PDB entry 3U60 | X-ray diffraction, 3.34 A resolution | chains D and G of the 10 polymer chains in the assembly

# Chain D
Name: DNA polymerase accessory protein 44
Source organism: Enterobacteria phage T4
Reference sequence: P04526 (DPA44_BPT4); numbering as in UniProt (aligned over 1-319)
Amino-acid sequence (324 residues; row label = number of the first residue in the row; numbers below 1 keep their minus sign (Gly-4 is residue -4)):
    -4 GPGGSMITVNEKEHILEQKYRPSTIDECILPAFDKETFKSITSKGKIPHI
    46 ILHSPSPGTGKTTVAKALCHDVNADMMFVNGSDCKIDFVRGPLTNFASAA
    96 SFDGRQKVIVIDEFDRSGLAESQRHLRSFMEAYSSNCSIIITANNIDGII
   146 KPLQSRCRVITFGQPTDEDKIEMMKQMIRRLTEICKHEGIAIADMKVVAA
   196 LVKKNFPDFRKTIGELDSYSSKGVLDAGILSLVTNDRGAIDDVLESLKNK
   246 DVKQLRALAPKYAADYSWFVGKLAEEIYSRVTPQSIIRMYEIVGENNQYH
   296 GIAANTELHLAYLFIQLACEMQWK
Disordered / not traced: -4 to 0
Construct notes: expression tag (-4 to 0)
Bound ions: Mg2+: Glu108 (together with 08T)
Small-molecule neighbours:
  - 08T ([[[(2R,3S,4R,5R)-5-(6-aminopurin-9-yl)-3,4-bis(oxidanyl)oxolan-2-yl]methoxy-oxidanyl-phosphoryl]oxy-oxidanyl-phosphoryl]oxy-tris(fluoranyl)beryllium), molecule 1: Glu12, Gln13, Tyr15, Arg16, Pro17, Glu22, Cys23, Ile24, Leu25, Ser49, Ser51, Pro52, Gly53, Thr54, Gly55, Lys56, Thr57, Thr58, Glu108, Thr137, Asn139, Arg175, Phe204, Arg205, Ile208
  - 08T, molecule 2: Glu126, Pro147, Arg151
Swiss-Prot annotation at these positions:
  - binding site (ATP): Glu12 to Tyr15, Ile24, Gly53 to Thr58, Arg205
What the authors report for this chain:
  - binding site for 08T: Arg151
  - binding site for Template DNA strand: Lys80
  - allosteric site: Lys80 (proposed by the authors, not directly observed)

# Chain G
Name: DNA polymerase processivity component
Source organism: Enterobacteria phage T4
Reference sequence: P04525 (DPA5_BPT4); residues 5001-5228 here correspond to UniProt positions 1-228 (UniProt number = residue number - 5000)
Amino-acid sequence (228 residues; row label = number of the first residue in the row):
  5001 MKLSKDTTALLKNFATINSGIMLKSGQFIMTRAVNGTTYAEANISDVIDF
  5051 DVAIYDLNGFLGILSLVNDDAEISQSEDGNIKIADARSTIFWPAADPSTV
  5101 VAPNKPIPFPVASAVTEIKAEDLQQLLRVSRGLQIDTIAITVKEGKIVIN
  5151 GFNKVEDSALTRVKYSLTLGDYDGENTFNFIINMANMKMQPGNYKLLLWA
  5201 KGKQGAAKFEGEHANYVVALEADSTHDF
Modified / non-standard residues: Mse5001, Mse5022, Mse5030, Mse5184, Mse5187, Mse5189 (selenomethionine; parent Met)

# Chain D / chain G interface
Pairs across the interface (18; chain D residue first):
  Thr89(D) - Tyr5055(G)
  Asn90(D) - Tyr5055(G)
  Ser93(D) - Tyr5055(G)
  Ser93(D) - Ala5095(G)
  Ser93(D) - Asp5096(G)  hydrogen bond (backbone-backbone)
  Ser93(D) - Thr5099(G)
  Ala94(D) - Ala5095(G)  hydrophobic
  Ala94(D) - Asp5096(G)
  Ala95(D) - Ala5094(G)
  Ala95(D) - Ala5095(G)
  Ala95(D) - Asp5096(G)
  Phe97(D) - Asp5078(G)
  Phe97(D) - Gly5079(G)
  Phe97(D) - Asn5080(G)
  Tyr128(D) - Tyr5055(G)  hydrogen bond
  Tyr128(D) - Thr5099(G)
  Asn131(D) - Asp5096(G)  hydrogen bond
  Asn131(D) - Ser5098(G)
Interface residues without a listed pair, chain D (9 interface residues in all): Ser130

# Overview
Chain D and chain G each contribute 9 residues to their interface; the contacts include 3 hydrogen bonds.
Polar contacts include Tyr128(D)-Tyr5055(G), Asn131(D)-Asp5096(G) and Ser93(D)-Asp5096(G). Ligands of chain D:
compound 08T. The paper reports a binding site for 08T at Arg151(D); a binding site for Template DNA strand at
Lys80(D).
Here chain D is DNA polymerase accessory protein 44 and chain G is DNA polymerase processivity component, both
from Enterobacteria phage T4. Entry 3U60 (Structure of T4 Bacteriophage Clamp Loader Bound To Open Clamp, DNA
and ATP Analog) was determined by X-ray diffraction (same publication as 3U5Z and 3U61).
